4HOS - chains A and X; structure by X-ray diffraction, 2.00 A resolution.

# Chain A
Name: Interferon-induced protein with tetratricopeptide repeats 5
From: Homo sapiens
UniProt: Q13325 (IFIT5_HUMAN); numbering as in UniProt (aligned over 1-482)
Chain sequence (482 residues; row label = number of the first residue in the row):
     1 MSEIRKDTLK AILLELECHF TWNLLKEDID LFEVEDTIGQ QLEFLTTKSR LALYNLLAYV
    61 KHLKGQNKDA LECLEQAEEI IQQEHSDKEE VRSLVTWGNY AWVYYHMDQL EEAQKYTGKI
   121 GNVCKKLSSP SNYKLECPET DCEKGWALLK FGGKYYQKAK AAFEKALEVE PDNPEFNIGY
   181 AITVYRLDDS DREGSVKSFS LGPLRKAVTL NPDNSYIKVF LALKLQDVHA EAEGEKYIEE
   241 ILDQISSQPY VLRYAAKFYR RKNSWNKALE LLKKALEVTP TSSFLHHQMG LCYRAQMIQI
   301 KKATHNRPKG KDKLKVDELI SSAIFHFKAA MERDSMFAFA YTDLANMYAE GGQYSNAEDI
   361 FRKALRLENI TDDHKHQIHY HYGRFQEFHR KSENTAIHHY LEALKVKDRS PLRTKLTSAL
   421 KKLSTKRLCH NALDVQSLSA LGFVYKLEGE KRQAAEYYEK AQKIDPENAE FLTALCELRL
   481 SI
Bound ions: Na+: Glu-33 (shared with UTP_1(X) of chain X)
Reported in the primary citation:
  - binding site for the 4-nt RNA strand (chain X): Tyr-156, Phe-337

# Chain X
Molecule: 4-nt RNA strand
Sequence (4 nucleotides; row label = number of the first residue in the row):
     1 XUUU
Modified positions: UTP (uridine 5'-triphosphate) at position 1
Bound ions: Na+: UTP_1 (shared with Glu-33(A) of chain A)

# How chain A and chain X interact
Pairs across the interface (28):
  Glu-33(A) with UTP_1(X)
  Thr-37(A) with UTP_1(X)
  Gln-41(A) with UTP_1(X)
  Lys-150(A) with UTP_1(X)
  Gly-152(A) with UTP_1(X)
  Gly-153(A) with UTP_1(X)
  Tyr-156(A) with UTP_1(X)
  Tyr-185(A) with U2(X), phosphate contact
  Arg-186(A) with UTP_1(X)
  Tyr-250(A) with UTP_1(X)
  Arg-253(A) with UTP_1(X)
  Tyr-254(A) with U2(X), hydrogen bond to the phosphate
  Lys-257(A) with U3(X), salt bridge to the phosphate
  Arg-260(A) with U3(X), salt bridge to the phosphate; U4(X), salt bridge to the phosphate
  Phe-284(A) with U2(X), sugar contact
  His-287(A) with U2(X), hydrogen bond to the sugar; U3(X), sugar contact
  Gln-288(A) with U2(X), hydrogen bond to the phosphate; U3(X), hydrogen bond to the phosphate
  Leu-291(A) with U3(X), sugar contact
  Arg-294(A) with U3(X), hydrogen bond to the sugar; U4(X), salt bridge to the phosphate
  Asp-334(A) with U2(X), base contact
  Phe-337(A) with U2(X), stacking on the base
  Phe-339(A) with U3(X), stacking on the base
  Asp-343(A) with U3(X), hydrogen bond to the sugar
  Gln-377(A) with U3(X), hydrogen bond to the base
Interface residues without a listed pair, chain A (29 interface residues in all): Leu-149, Tyr-216, Phe-220, Ser-283, His-374

# Overview
29 residues of chain A face 4 of chain X across their interface; the contacts include 7 hydrogen bonds, 4 salt
bridges and 2 aromatic stacking contacts. Polar pairs include Gln-377(A)/U3(X), His-287(A)/U2(X) and
Arg-294(A)/U3(X). From the paper: a binding site for the 4-nt RNA strand (chain X) at Tyr-156(A) and
Phe-337(A).
Here chain A is Interferon-induced protein with tetratricopeptide repeats 5 (Homo sapiens) and chain X is a
4-nt RNA strand. Entry 4HOS (Crystal Structure of Full-Length Human IFIT5 with 5`-triphosphate Oligouridine)
was determined by X-ray diffraction together with 4HOU, 4HOQ, 4HOR and 4HOT from the same study.
